PDB entry 8FAU | X-ray diffraction, 1.44 A resolution | chain A

# Chain A
Name: Carbonic anhydrase 2
Source organism: Homo sapiens
Notes: EC 4.2.1.1
UniProt: P00918 (CAH2_HUMAN); the author numbering skips numbers that UniProt does not, so the offset changes along the chain: 1-125 = UniProt 1-125; 127-261 = UniProt 126-260
Chain sequence (260 residues; row label = number of the first residue in the row; note: 1 number in that range is skipped by the numbering (no residue carries it; nothing is unmodelled there)):
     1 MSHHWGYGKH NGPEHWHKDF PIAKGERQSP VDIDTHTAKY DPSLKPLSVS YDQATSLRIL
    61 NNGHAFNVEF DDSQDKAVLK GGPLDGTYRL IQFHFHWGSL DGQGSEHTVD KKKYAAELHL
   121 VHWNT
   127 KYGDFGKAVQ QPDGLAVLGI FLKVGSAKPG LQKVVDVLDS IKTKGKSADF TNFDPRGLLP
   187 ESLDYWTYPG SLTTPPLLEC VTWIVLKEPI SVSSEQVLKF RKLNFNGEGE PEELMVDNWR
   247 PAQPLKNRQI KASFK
Unresolved in the structure: 1-3, 261
Curated features (UniProtKB/Swiss-Prot):
  - active site: His64 (Proton donor/acceptor)
  - binding site (Zn(2+)): His94, His96, His119
  - binding site (substrate): Thr199, Thr200
  - site: Tyr7 (Fine-tunes the proton-transfer properties of H-64), Asn62 (Fine-tunes the proton-transfer properties of H-64), Asn67 (Fine-tunes the proton-transfer properties of H-64), Gln92 (Involved in the binding of some activators, including histamine and L-histidine)
  - modified residue: Ser2 (N-acetylserine), Ser166 (Phosphoserine), Ser173 (Phosphoserine)
Metal / ion sites: Zn2+: His94, His96, His119 (together with 4-phenyl-1,3-thiazole-2(3H)-thione)
Ligand contacts: 4-phenyl-1,3-thiazole-2(3H)-thione (Y3E): Gln92, His94, His96, His119, Val121, Phe131, Leu141, Val143, Leu198, Thr199, Thr200, Trp209
What the authors report for this chain:
  - binding site for 4-phenyl-1,3-thiazole-2(3H)-thione: Thr200

# Overview
Chain A binds 4-phenyl-1,3-thiazole-2(3H)-thione. His94, His96 and His119 form the Zn2+ site. Curated
annotation (UniProt) lists active-site residue His64, 3 Zn2+-binding residues and substrate-binding residues
Thr199 and Thr200. The paper reports a binding site for 4-phenyl-1,3-thiazole-2(3H)-thione at Thr200.
Chain A is Carbonic anhydrase 2 (Homo sapiens); the structure, Masking thiol reactivity with thioamide-based
MBPs- carbonic anhydrase II complexed with 4-phenylthiazole-2(3H)-thione, was determined by X-ray diffraction,
deposited together with 8FAL.
